PDB entry 7TJ6 | electron microscopy, 2.90 A resolution | chains A and B of the 4 polymer chains in the assembly

[Chain A (and B)]
Molecule: Putative transcriptional regulator, Crp/Fnr family
Organism: Spirochaeta thermophila DSM 6578
Notes: chain B of this document is another copy of the same molecule, construct and numbering; everything in this record applies to it too
Reference sequence: G0GA88 (G0GA88_SPITZ); numbering as in UniProt (aligned over 1-420)
Chain sequence (456 residues; numbered -18 to 437; the number before each row is that of its first residue; numbers below 1 keep their minus sign (Met-18 is residue -18)):
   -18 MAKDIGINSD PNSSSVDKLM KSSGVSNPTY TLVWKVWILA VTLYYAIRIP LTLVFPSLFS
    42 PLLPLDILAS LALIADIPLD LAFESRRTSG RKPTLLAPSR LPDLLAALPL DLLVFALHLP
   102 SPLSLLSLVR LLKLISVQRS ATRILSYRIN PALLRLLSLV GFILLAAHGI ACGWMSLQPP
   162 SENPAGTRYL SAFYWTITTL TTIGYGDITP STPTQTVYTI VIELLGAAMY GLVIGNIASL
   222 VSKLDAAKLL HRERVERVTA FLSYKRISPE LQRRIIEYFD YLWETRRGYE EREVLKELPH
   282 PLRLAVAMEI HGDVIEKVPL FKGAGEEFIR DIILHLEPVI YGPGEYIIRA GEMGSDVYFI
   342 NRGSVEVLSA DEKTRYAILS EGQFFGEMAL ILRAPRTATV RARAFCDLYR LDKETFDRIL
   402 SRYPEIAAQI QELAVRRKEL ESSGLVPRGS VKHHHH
Unresolved in the structure: -18 to 9, 62-79, 419-437
Construct notes: initiating methionine (-18); expression tag (-17 to 0, 421-437)
Ligand contacts:
  - adenosine-3',5'-cyclic-monophosphate (CMP): Ile329, Val348, Tyr357, Ala358, Leu360, Phe366, Gly367, Glu368, Met369, Ala370, Arg377, Thr378, Ala379, Val381, Arg418
  - D21 ((2R)-1-(hexadecanoyloxy)-3-(phosphonooxy)propan-2-yl (9Z)-octadec-9-enoate), molecule 1: Ala21, Leu24, Tyr25, Ile28, Arg29, Leu32, Leu43
  - D21, molecule 2: Ile28, Leu32, Phe36, Leu145, His149, Ala166, Gly167, Tyr170, Phe174
  - D21, molecule 3: Pro31, Leu34, Ser102, Leu106, Leu109, Leu112, Leu146, Ala147, Gly150, Cys153, Gly154, Ser157, Leu158, Tyr199
  - D21, molecule 4: Leu158, Thr195, Tyr199, Val202, Ile203
  - D21, molecule 5: Gly167, Thr168, Tyr170, Leu171, Phe174
  - D21, molecule 6: Pro194, Thr195, Val198, Val202, Leu205, Leu206

[Chain A / chain B interface]
Pairs across the interface - 68 pairs, chain A then chain B:
  Leu171(A) - Pro194(B)
  Leu171(A) - Thr197(B)
  Leu171(A) - Val198(B)  hydrophobic
  Leu171(A) - Ile201(B)  hydrophobic
  Tyr175(A) - Pro191(B)
  Tyr175(A) - Thr197(B)
  Tyr175(A) - Thr200(B)
  Tyr175(A) - Ile201(B)  hydrophobic
  Tyr175(A) - Glu204(B)
  Ile178(A) - Ile201(B)  hydrophobic
  Ile178(A) - Glu204(B)
  Ile178(A) - Leu205(B)  hydrophobic
  Thr179(A) - Glu204(B)  hydrogen bond
  Thr182(A) - Glu204(B)
  Thr183(A) - Thr183(B)
  Ile184(A) - Thr180(B)
  Ile184(A) - Thr183(B)
  Ile184(A) - Ile184(B)
  Ile184(A) - Gly185(B)
  Ile184(A) - Glu204(B)
  Gly185(A) - Gly185(B)
  Tyr186(A) - Trp176(B)
  Tyr186(A) - Thr180(B)  hydrogen bond
  Tyr186(A) - Gly185(B)
  Tyr186(A) - Tyr186(B)
  Tyr186(A) - Gly187(B)
  Tyr186(A) - Thr200(B)
  Tyr186(A) - Glu204(B)
  Asp188(A) - Thr190(B)
  Tyr211(A) - Leu205(B)  hydrogen bond (side chain-backbone)
  Ile215(A) - Ala209(B)  hydrophobic
  Ala219(A) - Leu213(B)  hydrophobic
  Arg233(A) - Arg136(B)
  Arg235(A) - Glu278(B)  salt bridge
  Glu237(A) - Pro132(B)
  Arg238(A) - Glu278(B)  salt bridge
  Val239(A) - Glu278(B)
  Val239(A) - Leu279(B)  hydrophobic
  Ala241(A) - Tyr270(B)
  Phe242(A) - Glu272(B)
  Phe242(A) - Val275(B)  hydrophobic
  Phe242(A) - Ile291(B)  hydrophobic
  Tyr245(A) - Thr266(B)  hydrogen bond (side chain-backbone)
  Tyr245(A) - Arg267(B)
  Tyr245(A) - Arg268(B)
  Tyr245(A) - Tyr270(B)  hydrophobic
  Lys246(A) - Glu272(B)  salt bridge
  Lys246(A) - Ile291(B)
  Arg247(A) - Glu290(B)
  Ile248(A) - Glu290(B)
  Ser249(A) - Glu290(B)  hydrogen bond (backbone-side chain)
  Leu252(A) - Ala286(B)  hydrophobic
  Leu252(A) - Val287(B)
  Leu252(A) - Glu290(B)
  Arg255(A) - Leu283(B)
  Ile256(A) - Leu279(B)  hydrophobic
  Ile256(A) - Leu283(B)  hydrophobic
  Ile256(A) - Val287(B)  hydrophobic
  Ile257(A) - Tyr128(B)  hydrophobic
  Tyr259(A) - Pro280(B)
  Tyr259(A) - Leu283(B)  hydrophobic
  Tyr322(A) - Pro282(B)  hydrophobic
  Glu326(A) - Pro282(B)
  Glu326(A) - Leu283(B)
  Arg330(A) - Arg311(B)
  Gly332(A) - Arg403(B)  hydrogen bond (backbone-side chain)
  Glu333(A) - Glu308(B)
  Glu333(A) - Arg403(B)
Other interface residues (no listed pair), chain A (41 interface residues in all): Leu145, Phe174, Leu243, Arg254, Phe260, Asp261
Other interface residues (no listed pair), chain B (40 interface residues in all): Ala208

[In short]
The interface between chain A and chain B involves 41 residues on one side and 40 on the other, with 6
hydrogen bonds and 3 salt bridges. Polar contacts include Arg235(A)-Glu278(B), Arg238(A)-Glu278(B) and
Lys246(A)-Glu272(B). Bound to chain A: adenosine-3',5'-cyclic-monophosphate and 6 copies of compound D21.
Chain A and chain B are both Putative transcriptional regulator, Crp/Fnr family (Spirochaeta thermophila DSM
6578); the structure, SthK open state, cAMP-bound in the presence of POPA, was determined by electron
microscopy, deposited together with 7TJ5 and 7TKT.
